Entry 8DCN (X-ray diffraction, 2.60 A resolution); this record covers chains A and C of the 3 polymer chains in the assembly.

Chain A:
Name: BINTOXB/9 Fab heavy chain
Organism: Mus musculus
Notes: antibody fragment or engineered binder
Chain sequence (231 residues; numbered 1 to 224 plus 7 insertion-coded residues; the number before each row is that of its first residue; a row labelled like 82A-82C holds insertion residues (82A, then the next letters in order)):
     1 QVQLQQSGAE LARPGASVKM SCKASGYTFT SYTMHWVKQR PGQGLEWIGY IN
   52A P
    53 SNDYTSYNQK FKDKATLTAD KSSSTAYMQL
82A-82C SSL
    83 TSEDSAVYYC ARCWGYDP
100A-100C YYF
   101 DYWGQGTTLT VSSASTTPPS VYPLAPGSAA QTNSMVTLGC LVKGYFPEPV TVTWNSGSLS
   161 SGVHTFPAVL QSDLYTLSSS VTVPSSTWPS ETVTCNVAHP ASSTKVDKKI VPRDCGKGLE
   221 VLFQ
Unresolved in the structure: 127-132, 214-224
Cystine bridges: Cys-22/Cys-92, Cys-140/Cys-195

Chain C:
Name: ADP-ribosylating binary toxin binding subunit CdtB
Organism: Clostridioides difficile
Notes: fragment: d4
UniProt: A8DS70 (A8DS70_CLODI); numbering as in UniProt (aligned over 754-876)
Chain sequence (130 residues; each row starts with the number of its first residue):
   753 MKIPTDQEIM DAHKIYFADL NFNPSTGNTY INGMYFAPTQ TNKEALDYIQ KYRVEATLQY
   813 SGFKDIGTKD KEMRNYLGDP NQPKTNYVNL RSYFTGGENI MTYKKLRIYA ITPDDRELLV
   873 LSVDHHHHHH
Unresolved in the structure: 753-754, 876-882
Sequence notes: initiating methionine (753); expression tag (877-882)

Interface between chain A and chain C:
Pairs across the interface (31):
  Thr-28(A) / Arg-843(C)
  Thr-30(A) / Phe-846(C)
  Ser-31(A) / Tyr-845(C)
  Ser-31(A) / Phe-846(C)
  Ser-31(A) / Gly-848(C)  hydrogen bond (backbone-backbone)
  Ser-31(A) / Gly-849(C)  hydrogen bond (backbone-backbone)
  Tyr-32(A) / Phe-846(C)
  Tyr-32(A) / Gly-848(C)
  Tyr-32(A) / Gly-849(C)
  Thr-33(A) / Phe-846(C)
  Asn-52(A) / Phe-846(C)
  Ser-53(A) / Lys-821(C)
  Ser-53(A) / Phe-846(C)
  Trp-96(A) / Tyr-812(C)  hydrophobic
  Trp-96(A) / Gly-848(C)
  Trp-96(A) / Gly-849(C)
  Trp-96(A) / Glu-850(C)
  Gly-97(A) / Gly-848(C)  hydrogen bond (backbone-backbone)
  Gly-97(A) / Glu-850(C)
  Tyr-98(A) / Leu-810(C)  hydrophobic
  Tyr-98(A) / Ser-813(C)
  Tyr-98(A) / Lys-816(C)
  Tyr-98(A) / Asp-817(C)  hydrogen bond (side chain-backbone)
  Tyr-98(A) / Phe-846(C)  hydrophobic
  Tyr-98(A) / Thr-847(C)
  Tyr-98(A) / Gly-848(C)
  Tyr-98(A) / Glu-850(C)  hydrogen bond (backbone-side chain)
  Asp-99(A) / Ser-813(C)
  Tyr-100A(A) / Tyr-812(C)
  Tyr-100A(A) / Ser-813(C)  hydrogen bond
  Tyr-100A(A) / Glu-850(C)
Interface residues without a listed pair, chain C (14 interface residues in all): Ser-844
Interface features reported in the paper:
  - residue pairs: Trp-96(A)/Gly-848(C), Trp-96(A)/Tyr-812(C) (hydrophobic contact), Tyr-98(A)/Phe-846(C), Tyr-98(A)/Glu-850(C) (hydrogen bond), Tyr-98(A)/Leu-810(C) (hydrophobic contact), Tyr-100A(A)/Tyr-812(C) (hydrophobic contact), Tyr-100A(A)/Ser-813(C) (hydrogen bond), Gly-849(C)/Trp-96(A)
  - epitope / paratope residues, chain A: Ser-31(A), Trp-96(A), Gly-97(A), Tyr-98(A), Tyr-100A(A)
  - epitope / paratope residues, chain C: Leu-810(C), Tyr-812(C), Ser-813(C), Phe-846(C), Gly-848(C), Gly-849(C), Glu-850(C)

Overview:
12 residues of chain A and 14 residues of chain C are in contact; the contacts include 6 hydrogen bonds. Polar
contacts include Tyr-98(A)/Asp-817(C), Tyr-98(A)/Glu-850(C) and Tyr-100A(A)/Ser-813(C). The paper describes
contacts between Trp-96(A) and Gly-848(C), Tyr-98(A) and Phe-846(C) and Gly-849(C) and Trp-96(A); hydrophobic
contacts between Trp-96(A) and Tyr-812(C), Tyr-98(A) and Leu-810(C) and Tyr-100A(A) and Tyr-812(C); hydrogen
bonds between Tyr-98(A) and Glu-850(C) and Tyr-100A(A) and Ser-813(C). The paper reports epitope/paratope
residues Ser-31(A), Trp-96(A) and Leu-810(C) among others.
Chain A is BINTOXB/9 Fab heavy chain (Mus musculus) and chain C is ADP-ribosylating binary toxin binding
subunit CdtB (Clostridioides difficile); the structure, Crystal structure of Clostridioides difficile binary
toxin CDTb D4 fragment in complex with BINTOXB/9 Fab, was determined by X-ray diffraction.
